7K0M - chains A and D of the 8 polymer chains in the assembly; structure by electron microscopy, 2.90 A resolution.

# Chain A
Name: Serine palmitoyltransferase 1
From: Homo sapiens
Notes: EC 2.3.1.50
UniProtKB: O15269 (SPTC1_HUMAN); residue numbers follow UniProt; this construct covers 1-473
Sequence (473 residues; each row starts with the number of its first residue):
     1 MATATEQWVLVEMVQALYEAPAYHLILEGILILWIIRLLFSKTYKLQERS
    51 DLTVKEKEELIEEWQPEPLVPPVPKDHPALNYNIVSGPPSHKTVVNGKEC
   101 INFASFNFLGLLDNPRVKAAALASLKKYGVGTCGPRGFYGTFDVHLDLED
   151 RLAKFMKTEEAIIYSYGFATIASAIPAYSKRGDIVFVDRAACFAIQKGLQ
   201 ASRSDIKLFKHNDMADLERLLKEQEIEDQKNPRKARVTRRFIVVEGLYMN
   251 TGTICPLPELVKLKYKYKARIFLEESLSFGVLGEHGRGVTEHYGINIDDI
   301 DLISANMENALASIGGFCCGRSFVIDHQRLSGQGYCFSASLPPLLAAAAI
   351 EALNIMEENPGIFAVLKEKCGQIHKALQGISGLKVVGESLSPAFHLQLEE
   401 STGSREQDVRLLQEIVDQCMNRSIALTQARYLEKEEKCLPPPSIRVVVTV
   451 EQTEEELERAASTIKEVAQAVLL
Not modelled in the structure: 1-9
UniProt features mapped onto this chain:
  - modified residue: Y164 (Phosphotyrosine)
  - natural variant: A20 (A20S: In ALS27), Y23 (Y23F: In ALS27), L38 (L38R: In ALS27; uncertain significance), L39 (deletion: In ALS27), F40 to S41 (deletion: In ALS27), C133 (C133W: In HSAN1A; C133Y: In HSAN1A), V144 (V144D: In HSAN1A), R239 (R239W: In a breast cancer sample), A310 (A310G: Found in a patient with HSAN1A; uncertain significance), S331 (S331F: In HSAN1A; S331Y: In ALS27 and HSAN1A), A352 (A352V: In HSAN1A), G387 (G387A: Does not affect catalytic activity towards serine)
  - mutagenesis: F138 (F138A: Decreased catalytic activity with L-serine and palmitoyl-CoA as substrates), Y164 (Y164F: Increased serine palmitoyltransferase activity and sphingolipid content), F337 (F337A: Strongly decreased catalytic activity with L-serine and palmitoyl-CoA as substrates), S338 (S338A: Decreased catalytic activity with L-serine and palmitoyl-CoA as substrates)
What the authors report for this chain:
  - self-association interface (contacts with another copy of this molecule); pairs are residue here / residue on that copy: I30-I30 (hydrophobic contact), I26, I30
  - disease-associated variants - A20S, S331F, S331Y: decreased binding to ORM1-like protein 3 (chain D) (proposed by the authors, not directly observed)
  - disease-associated variants - A20S, S331F, S331Y (proposed by the authors, not directly observed)
  - post-translational modification sites: Y164 (citing earlier work)

# Chain D
Name: ORM1-like protein 3
From: Homo sapiens
UniProtKB: Q8N138 (ORML3_HUMAN); residue numbers follow UniProt; this construct covers 1-153
Sequence (153 residues; row label = number of the first residue in the row):
     1 MNVGTAHSEVNPNTRVMNSRGIWLSYVLAIGLLHIVLLSIPFVSVPVVWT
    51 LTNLIHNMGMYIFLHTVKGTPFETPDQGKARLLTHWEQMDYGVQFTASRK
   101 FLTITPIVLYFLTSFYTKYDQIHFVLNTVSLMSVLIPKLPQLHGVRIFGI
   151 NKY
UniProt features mapped onto this chain:
  - region: M1 to M17 (Important for ceramide level-sensing)
  - modified residue: P137 (Hydroxyproline)
  - mutagenesis: N2 to M17 (Impaired negative regulation of SPT complex activity in the presence of ceramides), N2 to S8 (Impaired negative regulation of SPT complex activity in the presence of ceramides), N2 (Impaired negative regulation of SPT complex activity in the presence of ceramides), N13 (N13A: Disrupted ceramide binding; impaired negative regulation of SPT complex activity in the presence of ceramides; in the absence of ceramides, reduced affinity of SPT complex towards palmitoyl-CoA), V16 (V16R: Impaired negative regulation of SPT complex activity in the presence of ceramides), I22 (I22R: Impaired negative regulation of SPT complex activity in the presence of ceramides), F63 (F63P: Impaired negative regulation of SPT complex activity in the presence of ceramides; F63R: Impaired negative regulation of SPT complex activity in the presence of ceramides), H85 (H85A: No effect on the negative regulation of SPT complex activity in the presence of ceramides), P137 (P137A: Increased protein levels; decreased ubiquitination; increased negative regulation of SPT complex activity)
What the authors report for this chain:
  - conformationally variable residues (order/disorder transition): M1 to V10

# Interface between chain A and chain D
Pairs across the interface - 17 pairs, chain A then chain D:
  F138(A) with M1(D), hydrophobic
  P176(A) with Q77(D), hydrogen bond (backbone-side chain)
  S179(A) with Q77(D), hydrogen bond (backbone-side chain)
  K180(A) with E73(D), salt bridge; Q77(D); R81(D)
  R181(A) with D76(D), hydrogen bond (side chain-backbone); Q77(D), hydrogen bond (backbone-backbone)
  S202(A) with Q77(D)
  R233(A) with G149(D), hydrogen bond (side chain-backbone); K152(D)
  K234(A) with Y153(D)
  H327(A) with E73(D)
  L330(A) with N2(D)
  S331(A) with E73(D)
  F337(A) with V3(D); T5(D)
Other interface residues (no listed pair), chain A (18 interface residues in all): A201, R203, N231, V237, Q333, C336
Other interface residues (no listed pair), chain D (14 interface residues in all): G4, P75, K79
The authors on this interface:
  - interface residues, chain A: S331(A)

# Overview
The interface between chain A and chain D involves 18 residues on one side and 14 on the other; the contacts
include 5 hydrogen bonds and 1 salt bridge. Polar contacts include K180(A)-E73(D), P176(A)-Q77(D) and
S179(A)-Q77(D). From the paper: A20S, S331F and S331Y of chain A reduce binding to ORM1-like protein 3 (chain
D); the interface residue S331(A).
Chain A is Serine palmitoyltransferase 1 and chain D is ORM1-like protein 3, both from Homo sapiens; the
structure, Human serine palmitoyltransferase complex SPTLC1/SPLTC2/ssSPTa/ORMDL3, class 1, was determined by
electron microscopy, deposited together with 7K0I, 7K0J, 7K0K, 7K0L, 7K0N, 7K0O, 7K0P and 7K0Q.
